4XPE - chains A and B of the 3 polymer chains in the assembly; structure by X-ray diffraction, 1.78 A resolution.

# Chain A
Protein: reverse transcriptase
Source organism: Moloney murine leukemia virus (isolate Shinnick)
Notes: EC 2.7.7.49, 2.7.7.7, 3.1.26.4
UniProt: P03355 (POL_MLVMS); residues 24-278 here correspond to UniProt positions 683-937 (UniProt number = residue number + 659)
Sequence (259 residues; row label = number of the first residue in the row):
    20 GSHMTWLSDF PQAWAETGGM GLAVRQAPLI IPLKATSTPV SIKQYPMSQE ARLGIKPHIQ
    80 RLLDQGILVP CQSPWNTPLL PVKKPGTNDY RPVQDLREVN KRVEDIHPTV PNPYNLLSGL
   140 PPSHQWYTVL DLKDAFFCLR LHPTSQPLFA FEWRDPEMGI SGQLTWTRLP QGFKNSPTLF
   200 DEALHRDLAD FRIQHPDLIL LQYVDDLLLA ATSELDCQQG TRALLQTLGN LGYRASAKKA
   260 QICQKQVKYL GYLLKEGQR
Not modelled in the structure: 20-23, 103-107, 176-179
Differences from the reference sequence: expression tag (20-23)

# Chain B
Molecule: 8-nt DNA strand
Sequence (8 nucleotides; row label = number of the first residue in the row):
     1 CTTATGGG

# Interface between chain A and chain B
Contacting residue pairs - 8 pairs, chain A then chain B:
  Tyr64(A) with DC1(B), sugar contact; DT2(B), sugar contact
  Leu99(A) with DC1(B), base contact
  Pro100(A) with DC1(B), sugar contact
  Val101(A) with DC1(B), base contact
  Arg116(A) with DT2(B), hydrogen bond to the base; DT3(B), hydrogen bond to the sugar
  Lys120(A) with DA4(B), salt bridge to the phosphate

# Overview
6 residues of chain A face 4 of chain B across their interface, with 2 hydrogen bonds and 1 salt bridge. Among
the polar pairs are Arg116(A)-DT2(B), Arg116(A)-DT3(B) and Lys120(A)-DA4(B).
Here chain A is reverse transcriptase (Moloney murine leukemia virus (isolate Shinnick)) and chain B is an
8-nt DNA strand. Entry 4XPE (Crystal structure of 5'-CTTATGGGCCCATAAG in a host-guest complex) was determined
by X-ray diffraction together with 4XNO, 4XO0 and 4XPC from the same study.
